7KMX - chains A and G of the 14 polymer chains in the assembly; structure by electron microscopy, 3.20 A resolution.

# Chain A (and G)
Name: Major capsid protein
From: Vibrio phage XM1
Notes: chain G of this document is another copy of the same molecule, construct and numbering; everything in this record applies to it too
Chain sequence (324 residues; numbered 1 to 324; the number before each row is that of its first residue):
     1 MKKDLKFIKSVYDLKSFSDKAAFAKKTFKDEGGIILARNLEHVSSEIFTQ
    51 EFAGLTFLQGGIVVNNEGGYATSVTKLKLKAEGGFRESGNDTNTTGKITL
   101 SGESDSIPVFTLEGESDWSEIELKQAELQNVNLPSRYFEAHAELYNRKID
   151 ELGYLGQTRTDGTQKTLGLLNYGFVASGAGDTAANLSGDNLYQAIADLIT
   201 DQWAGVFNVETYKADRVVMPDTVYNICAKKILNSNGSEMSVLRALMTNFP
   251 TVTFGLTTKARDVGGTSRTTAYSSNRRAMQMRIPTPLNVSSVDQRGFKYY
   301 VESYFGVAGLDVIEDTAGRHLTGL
Not modelled in the structure: 1-30

# Chain A / chain G interface
Residue-residue contacts - 26 pairs, chain A then chain G:
  E31(A) with S101(G), hydrogen bond (backbone-side chain)
  G33(A) with G102(G), hydrogen bond (backbone-backbone)
  I34(A) with L100(G); S101(G)
  L36(A) with T75(G); S104(G)
  E120(A) with Y304(G)
  I121(A) with T111(G); Y304(G), hydrophobic
  K124(A) with Y70(G), hydrogen bond
  Q125(A) with Y70(G); T72(G)
  Q294(A) with S291(G); D293(G)
  R295(A) with D293(G); Y300(G); E302(G)
  G296(A) with S290(G); E302(G)
  F297(A) with E113(G); N288(G); V289(G); S290(G); E302(G), hydrogen bond (backbone-side chain); S303(G); Y304(G), hydrophobic
Also at the interface, not in a pair above, chain A (14 interface residues in all): L128, K298
Also at the interface, not in a pair above, chain G (22 interface residues in all): A71, L77, L79, E82

# Overview
14 residues of chain A face 22 of chain G across their interface; the contacts include 4 hydrogen bonds. Among
the polar pairs are E31(A)-S101(G), K124(A)-Y70(G) and F297(A)-E302(G).
Both chains are Major capsid protein (Vibrio phage XM1). Entry 7KMX (The capsid of Myoviridae Phage XM1) was
determined by electron microscopy, deposited together with 7KJK, 7KLN and 7KH1.
